1V96 - chains A and B; structure by X-ray diffraction, 1.75 A resolution.

Chain A (and B):
Molecule: hypothetical protein PH0500
From: Pyrococcus horikoshii
Notes: chain B of this document is another copy of the same molecule, construct and numbering; everything in this record applies to it too
UniProtKB: O58236 (O58236_PYRHO); residues 1-149 here = UniProt positions 1-149
Chain sequence (149 residues; numbered 1 to 149; the number before each row is that of its first residue):
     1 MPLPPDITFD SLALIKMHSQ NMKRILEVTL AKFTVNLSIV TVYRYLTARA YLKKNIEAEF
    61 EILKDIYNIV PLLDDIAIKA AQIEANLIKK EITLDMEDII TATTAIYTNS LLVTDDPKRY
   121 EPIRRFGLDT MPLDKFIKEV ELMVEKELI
Disordered / not traced: 1, 50-51 (chain B: 1, 146-149)
What the authors report for this chain:
  - self-association interface (contacts with another copy of this molecule): I39, V40, Y43, A50, Y51, I56, F60, L72, A77, A80, A81, A85, I88, M96, I100
  - conformationally variable residues (order/disorder transition): A50 to A58
  - catalytic residues: D10, D98, T114, D116 (by similarity / conservation)
  - catalytic residues: E97

Chain A / chain B interface:
Contacting residue pairs (44; chain A residue first):
  I39(A) with L72(B); D74(B); A77(B), hydrophobic
  V40(A) with M96(B), hydrophobic
  Y43(A) with A77(B); A80(B), hydrophobic; A81(B); E84(B), hydrogen bond; M96(B), hydrophobic; I99(B)
  R44(A) with E84(B), salt bridge; M96(B)
  T47(A) with A81(B)
  L52(A) with A85(B), hydrophobic
  I56(A) with I78(B); Q82(B)
  F60(A) with D74(B); I78(B), hydrophobic
  K64(A) with D74(B), salt bridge
  L72(A) with I39(B)
  D74(A) with I39(B); F60(B); K64(B)
  A77(A) with I39(B), hydrophobic; Y43(B)
  I78(A) with I56(B); F60(B), hydrophobic
  A80(A) with Y43(B), hydrophobic
  A81(A) with Y43(B); L46(B); T47(B); A50(B)
  Q82(A) with I56(B); E57(B), hydrogen bond
  E84(A) with T47(B)
  A85(A) with T47(B); A50(B), hydrophobic; Y51(B)
  K89(A) with Y51(B)
  M96(A) with V40(B), hydrophobic; Y43(B), hydrophobic; R44(B); E97(B)
  I99(A) with Y43(B)
Interface residues without a listed pair, chain A (26 interface residues in all): L46, E57, I88, E97, I100

In short:
The interface between chain A and chain B involves 26 residues on one side and 24 on the other; the contacts
include 2 hydrogen bonds and 2 salt bridges. Among the polar pairs are R44(A)-E84(B), K64(A)-D74(B) and
Y43(A)-E84(B). The paper reports catalytic residues D10(A), D98(A) and T114(A) among others; conformational
variability at A50(A).
Chain A and chain B are both hypothetical protein PH0500 (Pyrococcus horikoshii); the structure, Crystal
structure of hypothetical protein of unknown function from pyrococcus horikoshii OT3, was determined by X-ray
diffraction together with 1YE5 from the same study.
